PDB entry 6S48 | X-ray diffraction, 1.90 A resolution | chains A and H of the 9 polymer chains in the assembly

# Chain A
Name: Type II site-specific deoxyribonuclease
Organism: Nostoc sp. PCC 7120
Reference sequence: Q8YYB7 (Q8YYB7_NOSS1); residues 3-230 here = UniProt positions 3-230
Amino-acid sequence (238 residues; row label = number of the first residue in the row):
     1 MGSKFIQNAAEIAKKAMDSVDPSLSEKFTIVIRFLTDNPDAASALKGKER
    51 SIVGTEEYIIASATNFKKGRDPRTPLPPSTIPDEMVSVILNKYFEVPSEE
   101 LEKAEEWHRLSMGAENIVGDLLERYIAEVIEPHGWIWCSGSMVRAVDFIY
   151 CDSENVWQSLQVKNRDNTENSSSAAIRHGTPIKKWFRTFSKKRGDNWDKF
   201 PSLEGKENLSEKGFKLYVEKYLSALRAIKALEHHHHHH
Unresolved in the structure: 1-3
Construct notes: initiating methionine (1); expression tag (2, 231-238)
Covalently attached groups: beta-mercaptoethanol (BME) linked to Cys151
Ion coordination: Ca2+ site 1: Asp147, Gln161, Val162 (shared with 1 residue of chain C; 1 residue of chain I); Ca2+ site 2: Asp147 (shared with 2 residues of chain C; DG4(H) of chain H; 1 residue of chain I)
From the paper describing this entry:
  - Ca2+ coordination: Asp147, Gln161
  - catalytic residues: Glu123, Asp147, Gln161, Lys163
  - specificity-determining residues: Met112, Glu115, Asn116, Asn170, Ser171
  - binding site for the 11-nt DNA strand: Asn116, Asn167, Thr168, Asn170, Ser171
  - Ca2+ coordination through a water molecule: Met112, Glu115
  - mutagenesis - E115Q: unchanged binding to cognate GGWCC substrate
  - mutagenesis - M112L, E115A: decreased catalytic activity
  - mutagenesis - H108A/M112L/E115Q, M112L/E115Q: abolished catalytic activity on RNA/DNA hybrids

# Chain H
Molecule: 4-nt DNA strand
Sequence (4 nucleotides; numbered 1 to 4; the number before each row is that of its first residue):
     1 GTAG
Ion coordination: Ca2+: DG4 (shared with Asp147(A) of chain A; 2 residues of chain C; 1 residue of chain I)

# How chain A and chain H interact
Pairs across the interface (11; chain A residue first):
  Ser43(A) with DA3(H), hydrogen bond to the phosphate; DG4(H), hydrogen bond to the phosphate
  Ala44(A) with DA3(H), sugar contact
  Lys46(A) with DG1(H), base contact; DT2(H), sugar contact; DA3(H), base contact
  Ser141(A) with DA3(H), sugar contact; DG4(H), sugar contact
  Val143(A) with DG4(H), phosphate contact
  Arg144(A) with DG4(H), phosphate contact
  Ala145(A) with DG4(H), phosphate contact

# In short
7 residues of chain A and 4 residues of chain H are in contact, with 2 hydrogen bonds. Among the polar pairs
are Ser43(A)-DA3(H) and Ser43(A)-DG4(H). From the paper: catalytic residues Glu123(A), Asp147(A) and Gln161(A)
among others; M112L and E115A of chain A reduce catalytic activity; 5 substitutions were tested in all.
Here chain A is Type II site-specific deoxyribonuclease (Nostoc sp. PCC 7120) and chain H is a 4-nt DNA
strand. Entry 6S48 (AvaII RESTRICTION ENDONUCLEASE IN COMPLEX WITH PARTIALLY CLEAVED dsDNA) was determined by
X-ray diffraction.
